PDB entry 7LMB | electron microscopy, 3.80 A resolution | chains E and F of the 8 polymer chains in the assembly

Chain E:
Protein: Telomerase holoenzyme Teb2 subunit
Source organism: Tetrahymena thermophila
UniProtKB: A0A0U8TRG9 (A0A0U8TRG9_TETTH); residues 1-269 here = UniProt positions 1-269
Sequence (269 residues; row label = number of the first residue in the row):
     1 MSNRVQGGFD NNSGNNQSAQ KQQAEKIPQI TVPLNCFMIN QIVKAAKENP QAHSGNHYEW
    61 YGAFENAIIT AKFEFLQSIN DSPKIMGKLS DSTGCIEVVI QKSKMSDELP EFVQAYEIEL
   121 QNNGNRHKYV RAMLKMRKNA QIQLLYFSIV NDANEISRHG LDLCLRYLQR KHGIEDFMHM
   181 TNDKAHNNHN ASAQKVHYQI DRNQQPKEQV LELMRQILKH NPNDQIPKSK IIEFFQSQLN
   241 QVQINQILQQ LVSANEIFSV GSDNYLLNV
Unresolved in the structure: 1-28, 176-269
Swiss-Prot annotation at these positions:
  - DNA-binding region: Ile69 to Ile149 (OB)

Chain F:
Protein: Telomerase holoenzyme Teb3 subunit
Source organism: Tetrahymena thermophila
UniProtKB: A0A0U8UFF4 (A0A0U8UFF4_TETTH); residue numbers follow UniProt; this construct covers 1-121
Sequence (121 residues; each row starts with the number of its first residue):
     1 MDAEQEQVMY PRILFEQMAQ FRGKKVTVVG NVCNEDQNDS LVIEFGPTGL NQHVVIDNYR
    61 RVDLNNTTKF VEIRGVVLNQ NIVSCEELTE FEQKDPFDFD TYSKLIHLSQ SDKLSSLFTD
   121 Q
Unresolved in the structure: 1-4, 36-39, 47-51

Interface between chain E and chain F:
Pairs across the interface - 50 pairs, chain E then chain F:
  Asn35(E) - Leu117(F)
  Phe37(E) - Ser116(F)
  Phe37(E) - Leu117(F)
  Phe37(E) - Phe118(F)
  Phe37(E) - Thr119(F)
  Phe37(E) - Asp120(F)
  Met38(E) - Leu117(F)
  Asn40(E) - Gln7(F)
  Ser90(E) - Arg74(F)
  Asp91(E) - Arg74(F)
  Ser92(E) - Tyr10(F)  hydrogen bond (side chain-backbone)
  Ser92(E) - Pro11(F)
  Ser92(E) - Arg12(F)  hydrogen bond
  Ser92(E) - Arg74(F)
  Thr93(E) - Met9(F)
  Thr93(E) - Phe118(F)
  Cys95(E) - Gln5(F)
  Cys95(E) - Gln7(F)
  Asn123(E) - Asn65(F)
  Arg126(E) - Tyr59(F)  hydrogen bond
  Arg126(E) - Asp63(F)  salt bridge
  Arg126(E) - Leu64(F)
  Arg126(E) - Asn65(F)
  Arg126(E) - Glu90(F)  salt bridge
  His127(E) - Thr89(F)
  Lys128(E) - Glu90(F)
  Lys128(E) - Phe91(F)
  Lys128(E) - Glu92(F)  salt bridge
  Tyr129(E) - Glu72(F)  hydrogen bond
  Tyr129(E) - Arg74(F)  hydrogen bond
  Asn151(E) - Glu92(F)
  Asn151(E) - Gln93(F)
  Asp152(E) - Phe91(F)
  Asp152(E) - Gln93(F)  hydrogen bond
  Asp152(E) - Asp95(F)
  Ala153(E) - Phe70(F)  hydrophobic
  Ala153(E) - Phe91(F)
  Ala153(E) - Gln93(F)
  Ala153(E) - Phe97(F)  hydrophobic
  Asn154(E) - Gln93(F)
  Asn154(E) - Phe97(F)
  Asn154(E) - Asp98(F)  hydrogen bond (side chain-backbone)
  Ile156(E) - Arg12(F)
  Ser157(E) - Thr101(F)
  Ser157(E) - Tyr102(F)
  Ser157(E) - Leu105(F)
  Gly160(E) - Leu105(F)
  Leu161(E) - Leu105(F)  hydrophobic
  Cys164(E) - Leu114(F)  hydrophobic
  Tyr167(E) - Leu117(F)  hydrophobic
Also at the interface, not in a pair above, chain E (26 interface residues in all): Lys72, Val150
Also at the interface, not in a pair above, chain F (33 interface residues in all): Glu6, Val8, Lys113

Overview:
The interface between chain E and chain F involves 26 residues on one side and 33 on the other; the contacts
include 7 hydrogen bonds and 3 salt bridges. Among the polar pairs are Arg126(E)-Asp63(F), Arg126(E)-Glu90(F)
and Lys128(E)-Glu92(F).
Chain E is Telomerase holoenzyme Teb2 subunit and chain F is Telomerase holoenzyme Teb3 subunit, both from
Tetrahymena thermophila; the structure, Tetrahymena telomerase T5D5 structure at 3.8 Angstrom, was determined
by electron microscopy together with 7LMA from the same study.
